PDB entry 4QZ1 | X-ray diffraction, 3.00 A resolution | chains O and P of the 28 polymer chains in the assembly

# Chain O
Name: Proteasome subunit alpha type-2
From: Saccharomyces cerevisiae
Notes: EC 3.4.25.1; engineered mutation(s): M45I
UniProt: P23639 (PSA2_YEAST); numbering as in UniProt (aligned over 1-250)
Sequence (250 residues; each row starts with the number of its first residue):
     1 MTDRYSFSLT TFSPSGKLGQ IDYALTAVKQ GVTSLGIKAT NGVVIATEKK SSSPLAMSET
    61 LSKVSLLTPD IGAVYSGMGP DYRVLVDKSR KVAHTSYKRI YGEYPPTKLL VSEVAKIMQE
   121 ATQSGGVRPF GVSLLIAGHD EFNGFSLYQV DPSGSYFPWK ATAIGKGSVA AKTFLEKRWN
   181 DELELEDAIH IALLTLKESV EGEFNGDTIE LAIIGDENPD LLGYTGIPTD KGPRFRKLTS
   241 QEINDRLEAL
Swiss-Prot annotation at these positions:
  - cross-link: Lys-108 (Glycyl lysine isopeptide (Lys-Gly) (interchain with G-Cter in ubiquitin))

# Chain P
Name: Proteasome subunit alpha type-3
From: Saccharomyces cerevisiae
Notes: EC 3.4.25.1
UniProt: P23638 (PSA3_YEAST); residues 0-257 here correspond to UniProt positions 1-258 (UniProt number = residue number + 1)
Sequence (258 residues; row label = number of the first residue in the row; numbering starts at 0):
     0 MGSRRYDSRT TIFSPEGRLY QVEYALESIS HAGTAIGIMA SDGIVLAAER KVTSTLLEQD
    60 TSTEKLYKLN DKIAVAVAGL TADAEILINT ARIHAQNYLK TYNEDIPVEI LVRRLSDIKQ
   120 GYTQHGGLRP FGVSFIYAGY DDRYGYQLYT SNPSGNYTGW KAISVGANTS AAQTLLQMDY
   180 KDDMKVDDAI ELALKTLSKT TDSSALTYDR LEFATIRKGA NDGEVYQKIF KPQEIKDILV
   240 KTGITKKDED EEADEDMK
Not modelled in the structure: 0, 245-257
Swiss-Prot annotation at these positions:
  - cross-link (Glycyl lysine isopeptide (Lys-Gly)): Lys-99 (interchain with G-Cter in ubiquitin), Lys-198 (interchain with G-Cter in ubiquitin), Lys-230 (interchain with G-Cter in ubiquitin)

# Chain O / chain P interface
Pairs across the interface (66; chain O residue first):
  Arg-4(O) / Ser-2(P)
  Tyr-5(O) / Ser-2(P)
  Tyr-5(O) / Tyr-5(P)
  Ser-6(O) / Gly-125(P)
  Ser-6(O) / Leu-127(P)
  Phe-7(O) / Ser-2(P)
  Phe-7(O) / Tyr-5(P)
  Phe-7(O) / Asp-6(P)
  Phe-7(O) / Gly-126(P)
  Ser-8(O) / Gly-126(P)  hydrogen bond (backbone-backbone)
  Ser-8(O) / Leu-127(P)
  Ser-8(O) / Arg-128(P)  hydrogen bond (side chain-backbone)
  Thr-10(O) / Arg-128(P)
  Thr-11(O) / Ser-7(P)
  Thr-11(O) / Thr-9(P)
  Thr-11(O) / Gln-20(P)
  Phe-12(O) / Gln-20(P)  hydrogen bond (backbone-side chain)
  Phe-12(O) / Tyr-23(P)
  Phe-12(O) / Ala-24(P)  hydrophobic
  Phe-12(O) / Arg-128(P)
  Phe-12(O) / Pro-129(P)
  Phe-12(O) / Gly-131(P)
  Ser-13(O) / Tyr-23(P)
  Pro-14(O) / Tyr-23(P)  hydrophobic
  Pro-14(O) / Glu-26(P)
  Ser-15(O) / Glu-26(P)
  Gly-16(O) / Tyr-23(P)
  Gly-16(O) / Glu-26(P)
  Gly-16(O) / Ser-27(P)  hydrogen bond (backbone-side chain)
  Leu-18(O) / Leu-79(P)  hydrophobic
  Lys-38(O) / Glu-57(P)  salt bridge
  Ser-112(O) / Glu-84(P)
  Lys-116(O) / Ile-85(P)
  Gln-119(O) / Ala-81(P)
  Gln-119(O) / Asp-82(P)  hydrogen bond
  Gln-119(O) / Ile-85(P)
  Gln-119(O) / Arg-128(P)
  Thr-122(O) / Arg-128(P)  hydrogen bond (backbone-side chain)
  Gln-123(O) / Tyr-121(P)
  Gln-123(O) / Leu-127(P)
  Gln-123(O) / Arg-128(P)  hydrogen bond (side chain-backbone)
  Gln-123(O) / Pro-129(P)
  Gln-123(O) / Phe-130(P)
  Gly-125(O) / Leu-127(P)
  Tyr-148(O) / Thr-60(P)
  Ser-153(O) / Ala-81(P)
  Gly-154(O) / Ala-81(P)
  Ser-155(O) / Ala-81(P)
  Tyr-156(O) / Glu-84(P)  hydrogen bond
  Pro-158(O) / Leu-56(P)
  Pro-158(O) / Glu-57(P)  hydrogen bond (backbone-backbone)
  Pro-158(O) / Thr-60(P)
  Pro-158(O) / Ser-61(P)
  Trp-159(O) / Ser-53(P)
  Trp-159(O) / Leu-55(P)
  Trp-159(O) / Leu-56(P)
  Trp-159(O) / Glu-57(P)
  Lys-160(O) / Thr-54(P)
  Lys-160(O) / Leu-55(P)  hydrogen bond (backbone-backbone)
  Lys-160(O) / Leu-56(P)
  Lys-160(O) / Glu-57(P)
  Ala-161(O) / Leu-55(P)
  Leu-175(O) / Leu-55(P)  hydrophobic
  Glu-176(O) / Thr-54(P)
  Glu-176(O) / Leu-55(P)
  Trp-179(O) / Leu-55(P)  hydrophobic
Other interface residues (no listed pair), chain O (35 interface residues in all): Leu-9, Ser-124, Phe-157
Other interface residues (no listed pair), chain P (32 interface residues in all): His-30, Thr-80

# Summary
The interface between chain O and chain P involves 35 residues on one side and 32 on the other, with 10
hydrogen bonds and 1 salt bridge. Polar contacts include Lys-38(O)/Glu-57(P), Ser-8(O)/Arg-128(P) and
Phe-12(O)/Gln-20(P).
Chain O is Proteasome subunit alpha type-2 and chain P is Proteasome subunit alpha type-3, both from
Saccharomyces cerevisiae; the structure, yCP beta5-M45T mutant in complex with the epoxyketone inhibitor ONX
0914, was determined by X-ray diffraction (same publication as 4QUX, 4QUY, 4QV0, 4QV1, 4QV3, 4QV4 and 42
further entries).
